PDB entry 8SN1 | electron microscopy, 3.30 A resolution | chains H and J of the 12 polymer chains in the assembly

== Chain H ==
Molecule: Histone H2B type 1-J
Source organism: Homo sapiens
Reference sequence: P06899 (H2B1J_HUMAN); residues 0-123 here correspond to UniProt positions 1-124 (UniProt number = residue number + 1)
Sequence (128 residues; numbered -4 to 123; the number before each row is that of its first residue; numbers below 1 keep their minus sign (Gly-4 is residue -4)):
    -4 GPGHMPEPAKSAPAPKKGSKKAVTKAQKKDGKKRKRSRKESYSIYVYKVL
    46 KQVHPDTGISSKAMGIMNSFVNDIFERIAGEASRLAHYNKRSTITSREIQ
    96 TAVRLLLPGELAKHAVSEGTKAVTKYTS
Disordered / not traced: -4 to 30
Sequence notes: expression tag (-4 to -1)
Curated features (UniProtKB/Swiss-Prot):
  - modified residue: Pro1 (N-acetylproline), Glu2 (ADP-ribosyl glutamic acid), Lys5 (N6-(2-hydroxyisobutyryl)lysine), Ser6 (ADP-ribosylserine), Lys11 (N6-(beta-hydroxybutyryl)lysine), Lys12 (N6-(2-hydroxyisobutyryl)lysine), Ser14 (Phosphoserine), Lys15 (N6-acetyllysine), Lys16 (N6-(beta-hydroxybutyryl)lysine), Lys20 (N6-(2-hydroxyisobutyryl)lysine), Lys23 (N6-(2-hydroxyisobutyryl)lysine), Lys24 (N6-(2-hydroxyisobutyryl)lysine), Lys34 (N6-(2-hydroxyisobutyryl)lysine), Glu35 (PolyADP-ribosyl glutamic acid), Ser36 (Phosphoserine), Lys43 (N6-(2-hydroxyisobutyryl)lysine), Lys46 (N6-(2-hydroxyisobutyryl)lysine), Lys57 (N6,N6-dimethyllysine), Arg79 (Dimethylated arginine), Lys85 (N6,N6,N6-trimethyllysine) and 6 more in UniProt
  - glycosylation: Ser112 (O-linked (GlcNAc) serine)
  - cross-link (Glycyl lysine isopeptide (Lys-Gly)): Lys5 (interchain with G-Cter in SUMO2), Lys20 (interchain with G-Cter in SUMO2), Lys34 (interchain with G-Cter in ubiquitin), Lys120 (interchain with G-Cter in ubiquitin)

== Chain J ==
Molecule: 147-nt DNA strand
Source organism: Homo sapiens
Sequence (147 nucleotides; numbered -73 to 73; the number before each row is that of its first residue; numbers below 1 keep their minus sign (DA-73 is residue -73)):
   -73 ATCGGATGTATATATCTGACACGTGCCTGGAGACTAGGGAGTAATCCCCT
   -23 TGGCGGTTAAAACGCGGGGGACAGCGCGTACGTGCGTTTAAGCGGTGCTA
    27 GAGCTGTCTACGACCAATTGAGCGGCCTCGGCACCGGGATTCTCGAT

== Interface between chain H and chain J ==
Contacting residue pairs (15; chain H residue first):
  Arg31(H) with DC30(J), phosphate contact
  Ser32(H) with DC30(J), phosphate contact
  Arg33(H) with DC-47(J), base contact; DT-46(J), sugar contact
  Tyr42(H) with DA-53(J), hydrogen bond to the phosphate
  Gly53(H) with DA-53(J), phosphate contact
  Ile54(H) with DC-54(J), sugar contact; DA-53(J), hydrogen bond to the phosphate
  Ser55(H) with DC-54(J), phosphate contact
  Ser56(H) with DC-54(J), hydrogen bond to the phosphate
  Arg86(H) with DA-34(J), phosphate contact; DG-33(J), salt bridge to the phosphate
  Ser87(H) with DG-35(J), phosphate contact; DA-34(J), hydrogen bond to the phosphate
  Thr88(H) with DA-34(J), phosphate contact
Other interface residues (no listed pair), chain H (12 interface residues in all): Glu35
Other interface residues (no listed pair), chain J (11 interface residues in all): DC-52, DC-48, DG-45

== Overview ==
12 residues of chain H face 11 of chain J across their interface, with 4 hydrogen bonds and 1 salt bridge.
Polar pairs include Tyr42(H)-DA-53(J), Ile54(H)-DA-53(J) and Ser56(H)-DC-54(J).
Chain H is Histone H2B type 1-J and chain J is a 147-nt DNA strand, both from Homo sapiens; the structure,
Cryo-EM structure of the human nucleosome core particle in complex with RNF168 and UbcH5c~Ub (UbcH5c
chemically ..., was determined by electron microscopy, deposited together with 8SMW, 8SMX, 8SMY, 8SMZ, 8SN0,
8SN2 and 3 further entries.
